PDB entry 7K8C | electron microscopy, 4.27 A resolution (low resolution: residue-level contacts below are approximate; hydrogen-bond / salt-bridge calls are withheld) | chain A

== Chain A ==
Name: Trehalose monomycolate exporter MmpL3
From: Mycolicibacterium smegmatis
Reference sequence: A0QP27 (MMPL3_MYCS2); residue numbers follow UniProt; this construct covers 1-1013
Sequence (1013 residues; each row starts with the number of its first residue):
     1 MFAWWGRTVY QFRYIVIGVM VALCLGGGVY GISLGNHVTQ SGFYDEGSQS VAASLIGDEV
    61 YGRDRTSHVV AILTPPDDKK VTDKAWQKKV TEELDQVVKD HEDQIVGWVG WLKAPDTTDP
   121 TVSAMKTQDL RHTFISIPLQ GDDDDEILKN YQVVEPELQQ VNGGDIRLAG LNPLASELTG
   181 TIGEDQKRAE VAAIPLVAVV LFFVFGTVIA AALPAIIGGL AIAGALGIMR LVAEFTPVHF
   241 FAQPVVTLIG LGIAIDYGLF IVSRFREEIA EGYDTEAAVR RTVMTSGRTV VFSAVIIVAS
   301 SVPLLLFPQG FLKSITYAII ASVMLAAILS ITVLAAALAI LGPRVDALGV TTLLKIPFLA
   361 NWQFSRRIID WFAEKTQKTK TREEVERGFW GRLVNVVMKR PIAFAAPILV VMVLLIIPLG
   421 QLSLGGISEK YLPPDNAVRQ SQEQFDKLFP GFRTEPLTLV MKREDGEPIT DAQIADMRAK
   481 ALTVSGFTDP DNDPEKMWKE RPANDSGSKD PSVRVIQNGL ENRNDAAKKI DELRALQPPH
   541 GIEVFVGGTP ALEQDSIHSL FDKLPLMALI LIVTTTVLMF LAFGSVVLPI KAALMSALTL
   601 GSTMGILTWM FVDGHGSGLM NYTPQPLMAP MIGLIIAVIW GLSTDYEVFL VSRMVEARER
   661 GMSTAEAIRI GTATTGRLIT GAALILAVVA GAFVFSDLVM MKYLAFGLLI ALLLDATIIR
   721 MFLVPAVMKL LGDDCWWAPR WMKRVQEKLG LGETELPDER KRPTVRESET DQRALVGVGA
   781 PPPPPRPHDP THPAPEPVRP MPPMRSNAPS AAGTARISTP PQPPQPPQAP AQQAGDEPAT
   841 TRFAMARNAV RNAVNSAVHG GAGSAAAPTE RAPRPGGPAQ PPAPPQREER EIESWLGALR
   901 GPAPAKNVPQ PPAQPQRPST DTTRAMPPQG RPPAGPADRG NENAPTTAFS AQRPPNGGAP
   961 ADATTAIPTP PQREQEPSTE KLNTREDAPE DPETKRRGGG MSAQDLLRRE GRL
Unresolved in the structure: 353-381, 753-1013
UniProt features mapped onto this chain:
  - binding site (a 1,2-diacylglycero-3-phosphoethanolamine): Gln40 to Tyr44
  - binding site (SQ109): Asp645
  - site: Asp256 (Part of the proton-transportation channel), Tyr257 (Part of the proton-transportation channel), Lys591 (Part of the proton transportation network), Asp645 (Part of the proton-transportation channel), Tyr646 (Part of the proton-transportation channel), Glu647 (Part of the proton transportation network)

== Summary ==
From UniProt: 5 residues binding 1,2-diacylglycero-3-phosphoethanolamine and SQ109-binding residue Asp645.
Chain A is Trehalose monomycolate exporter MmpL3 (Mycolicibacterium smegmatis); the structure, CryoEM
structure of a trehalose monomycolate transporter in lipid nanodiscs, was determined by electron microscopy,
deposited together with 7K7M, 7K8A, 7K8B, 7K8D and 7N6B.
